7EQG - chains E and N of the 17 polymer chains in the assembly; structure by electron microscopy, 3.20 A resolution.

[Chain E]
Protein: CRISPR-associated protein Csy3
Source organism: Pseudomonas aeruginosa
UniProtKB: A0A659BSG0 (A0A659BSG0_PSEAI); residue numbers follow UniProt; this construct covers 1-342
Chain sequence (342 residues; numbered 1 to 342; the number before each row is that of its first residue):
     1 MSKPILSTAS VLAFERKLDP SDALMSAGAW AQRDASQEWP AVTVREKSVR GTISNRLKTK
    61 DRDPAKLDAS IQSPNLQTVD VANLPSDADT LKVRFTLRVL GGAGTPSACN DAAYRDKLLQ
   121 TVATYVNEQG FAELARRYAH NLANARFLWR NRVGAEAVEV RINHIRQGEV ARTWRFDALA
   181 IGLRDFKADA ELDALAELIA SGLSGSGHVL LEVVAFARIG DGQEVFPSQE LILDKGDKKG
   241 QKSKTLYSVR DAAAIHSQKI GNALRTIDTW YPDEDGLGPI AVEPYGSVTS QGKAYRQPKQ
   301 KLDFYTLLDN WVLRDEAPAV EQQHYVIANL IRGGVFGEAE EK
Disordered / not traced: 1-5, 339-342

[Chain N]
Molecule: 54-nt DNA strand
Sequence (54 nucleotides; numbered -9 to 44; the number before each row is that of its first residue; numbers below 1 keep their minus sign (DG-9 is residue -9)):
    -9 GGAAGCCATC CAGGTAGACG CGGACATCAA GCCCGCCGTG AAGGTGCAGC TGCT
Disordered / not traced: -9 to 0

[Interface between chain E and chain N]
Pairs across the interface - 20 pairs, chain E then chain N:
  Ser10(E) with DG12(N), sugar contact; DG13(N), sugar contact
  Val11(E) with DG12(N), base contact; DG13(N), base contact
  Thr52(E) with DG4(N), hydrogen bond to the base
  Asn55(E) with DT5(N), base contact
  Leu67(E) with DT5(N), phosphate contact
  Asp68(E) with DT5(N), phosphate contact
  Ala69(E) with DG3(N), phosphate contact
  Ser73(E) with DG3(N), hydrogen bond to the phosphate
  Pro74(E) with DA2(N), base contact; DG3(N), sugar contact
  Asn75(E) with DG3(N), sugar contact; DG4(N), hydrogen bond to the base
  Leu76(E) with DG3(N), sugar contact
  Gln77(E) with DG3(N), phosphate contact; DG4(N), base contact
  Gly240(E) with DG3(N), base contact
  Val335(E) with DC11(N), base contact; DG12(N), base contact
Interface residues without a listed pair, chain E (20 interface residues in all): Asn110, Leu233, Lys239, Ser243, Gly337, Glu338
Interface residues without a listed pair, chain N (8 interface residues in all): DC9

[Summary]
Chain E and chain N form an interface of 20 and 8 residues respectively, with 3 hydrogen bonds. Among the
polar pairs are Thr52(E)-DG4(N), Asn75(E)-DG4(N) and Ser73(E)-DG3(N).
Here chain E is CRISPR-associated protein Csy3 (Pseudomonas aeruginosa) and chain N is a 54-nt DNA strand.
Entry 7EQG (Structure of Csy-AcrIF5) was determined by electron microscopy, deposited together with 7F45.
